3PBC - chain A; structure by X-ray diffraction, 1.38 A resolution.

Chain A:
Name: Invasion protein
Organism: Mycobacterium tuberculosis
UniProtKB: O53168 (O53168_MYCTU); residue numbers follow UniProt; this construct covers 260-472
Amino-acid sequence (214 residues; numbered 259 to 472; the number before each row is that of its first residue):
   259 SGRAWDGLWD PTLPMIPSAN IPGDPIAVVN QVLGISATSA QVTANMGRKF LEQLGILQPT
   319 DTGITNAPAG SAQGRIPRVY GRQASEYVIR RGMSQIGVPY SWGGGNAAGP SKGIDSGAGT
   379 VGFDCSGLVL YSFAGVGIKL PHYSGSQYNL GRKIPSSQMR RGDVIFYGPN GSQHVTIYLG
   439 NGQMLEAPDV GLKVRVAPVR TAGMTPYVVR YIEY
Not modelled in the structure: 259-264
Curated features (UniProtKB/Swiss-Prot):
  - active site: Cys383 (Nucleophile), His432 (Proton acceptor), Glu444
  - mutagenesis: Asp382 to Gly385 (Abolishes host cell invasion and survival in host macrophages), Cys383 (C383A: Loss of enzyme activity), Arg419 to Asp421 (Abolishes host cell invasion)

Summary:
Curated annotation (UniProt) lists 3 active-site residues and 7 mutagenesis sites.
Chain A is Invasion protein (Mycobacterium tuberculosis); the structure, Peptidase module of the peptidoglycan
hydrolase RipA (Rv1477) from Mycobacterium tuberculosis at 1.38 resolution, was determined by X-ray
diffraction (same publication as 3PBI and 3S0Q).
